Entry 8HXC (electron microscopy, 3.12 A resolution); this record covers chains A and B of the 14 polymer chains in the assembly.

[Chain A (and B)]
Protein: NFkB inhibitor
Source organism: Monkeypox virus
Notes: chain B of this document is another copy of the same molecule, construct and numbering; everything in this record applies to it too
UniProt: Q3I8Y9 (Q3I8Y9_MONPV); residues 18-220 here = UniProt positions 18-220
Sequence (203 residues; numbered 18 to 220; the number before each row is that of its first residue):
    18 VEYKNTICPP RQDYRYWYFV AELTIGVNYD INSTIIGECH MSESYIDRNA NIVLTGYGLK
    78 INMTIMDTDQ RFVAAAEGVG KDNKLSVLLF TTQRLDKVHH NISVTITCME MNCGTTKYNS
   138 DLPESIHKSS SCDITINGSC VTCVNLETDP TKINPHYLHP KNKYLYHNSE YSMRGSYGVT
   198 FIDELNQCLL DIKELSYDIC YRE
Disordered / not traced: 18-19
Disulfide bonds: C56-C217, C125-C157, C160-C205

[Interface between chain A and chain B]
Cross-chain cystine bridges: C25(A)-C130(B)
Pairs across the interface - 28 pairs, chain A then chain B:
  Y20(A) with C130(B); T132(B); G155(B); S156(B), hydrogen bond (side chain-backbone)
  K21(A) with G131(B); T132(B)
  N22(A) with C130(B)
  T23(A) with C130(B), hydrogen bond (backbone-backbone); G131(B)
  C25(A) with M126(B); E127(B); M128(B), hydrogen bond (side chain-backbone); C130(B), disulfide
  R28(A) with E127(B), salt bridge
  R32(A) with E55(B), salt bridge; G75(B); E127(B), salt bridge
  Y33(A) with Y46(B); D47(B); E127(B); M128(B), hydrophobic
  Q110(A) with M128(B); N129(B)
  Y181(A) with D47(B); I48(B); N49(B), hydrogen bond (side chain-backbone)
  Y183(A) with D47(B); M128(B), hydrophobic
Interface residues without a listed pair, chain A (13 interface residues in all): I24, P26
Interface residues without a listed pair, chain B (18 interface residues in all): Y74, T133, K134

[Overview]
Chain A and chain B form an interface of 13 and 18 residues respectively; the contacts include 1 disulfide
bond, 4 hydrogen bonds and 3 salt bridges. Polar contacts include R28(A)-E127(B), R32(A)-E55(B) and
R32(A)-E127(B).
Both chains are NFkB inhibitor (Monkeypox virus). Entry 8HXC (Cryo-EM structure of MPXV M2 heptamer in complex
with human B7.2) was determined by electron microscopy together with 8HXA and 8HXB from the same study.
